8J7B - chains A and D of the 16 polymer chains in the assembly; structure by electron microscopy, 3.22 A resolution.

== Chain A ==
Protein: Photosystem I P700 chlorophyll a apoprotein A1
Source organism: Arabidopsis thaliana
Notes: EC 1.97.1.12
UniProt: P56766 (PSAA_ARATH); residues 1-750 here = UniProt positions 1-750
Chain sequence (750 residues; numbered 1 to 750; the number before each row is that of its first residue):
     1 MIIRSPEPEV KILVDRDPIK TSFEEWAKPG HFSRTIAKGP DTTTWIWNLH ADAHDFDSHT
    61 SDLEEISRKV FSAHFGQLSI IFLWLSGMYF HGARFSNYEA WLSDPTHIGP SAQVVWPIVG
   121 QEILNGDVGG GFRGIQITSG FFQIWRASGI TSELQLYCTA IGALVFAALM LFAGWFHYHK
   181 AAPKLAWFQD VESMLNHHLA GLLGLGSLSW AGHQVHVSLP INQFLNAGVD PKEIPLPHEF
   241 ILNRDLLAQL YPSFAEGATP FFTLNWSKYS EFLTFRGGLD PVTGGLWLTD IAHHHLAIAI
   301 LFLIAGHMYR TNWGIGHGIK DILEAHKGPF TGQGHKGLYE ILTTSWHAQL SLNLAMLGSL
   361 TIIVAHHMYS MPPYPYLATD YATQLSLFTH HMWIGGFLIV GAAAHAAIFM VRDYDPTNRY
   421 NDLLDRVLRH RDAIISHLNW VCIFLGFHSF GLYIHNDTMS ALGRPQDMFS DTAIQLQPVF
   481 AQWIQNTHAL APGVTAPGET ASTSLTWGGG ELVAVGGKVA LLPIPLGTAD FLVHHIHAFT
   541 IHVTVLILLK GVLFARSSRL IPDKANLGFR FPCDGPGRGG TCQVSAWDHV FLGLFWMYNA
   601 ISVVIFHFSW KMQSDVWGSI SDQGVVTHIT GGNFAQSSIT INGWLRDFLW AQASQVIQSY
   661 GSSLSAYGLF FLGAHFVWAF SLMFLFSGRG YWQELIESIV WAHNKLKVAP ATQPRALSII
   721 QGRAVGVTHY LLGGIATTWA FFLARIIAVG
Not modelled in the structure: 1-12, 750
Metal / ion sites: chlorophyll a Mg site 1 near Q121 (its only coordinating residue here); chlorophyll a Mg site 2 near T495 (its only coordinating residue here)
Ligand contacts:
  - beta-carotene (BCR), molecule 1: W84, G201, L202, L205, G206, S209
  - beta-carotene (BCR), molecule 2: L85, T159, G162, A163, F166, L205, L208, S209
  - beta-carotene (BCR), molecule 3: L208, F261, I300, L303, I304, H307
  - beta-carotene (BCR), molecule 4: F261, W266, I300
  - beta-carotene (BCR), molecule 5: L338, I341, L342, A348, S351, L352, A406, F409
  - beta-carotene (BCR), molecule 6: A355, M356, S359, I399, A403, A406, L548, L549, V552
  - beta-carotene (BCR), molecule 7: F670, G673, F676, V677, L732, I735, A736, W739
  - chlorophyll a isomer (CL0): F450, Y453, I536, F539, T540, Y598, N599, V603, F606, I641, W644, L649, A653, F671, H675, W678, Y730, T737, T738, F741
  - chlorophyll a (CLA), molecule 1: V14, F71, F75, F166, L169, M170, F172, A173, F176, H177, A181, P183, W187
  - chlorophyll a (CLA), molecule 2: I19, K20, T21, S22, F23, E25, W26, H31, K69, S72, G76, I80, L171, G174, W175, Y178, H179
  - chlorophyll a (CLA), molecule 3: W26, H31, F32, L49, H50, A53, H54, F56, A73, G76, Q77, I80
  - chlorophyll a (CLA), molecule 4: W26, P29, W45, I46, W47, L49, H50
  - chlorophyll a (CLA), molecule 5: T43, I46, W47, I699, V700, H703, V708, P710, P714, R715
  - chlorophyll a (CLA), molecule 6: W47, F680, F684, L717, Q721, V725, T728, H729, L732
  - chlorophyll a (CLA), molecule 7: H50, A51, D52, A53, H54, D55, H347, L350, L354, F397, L398, V400, G401, A404, H405, I408, R412, F569, R570, W587, L594
  - chlorophyll a (CLA), molecule 8: H54, Q77, I80, I81, W84, L357, I394, F397, L398
  - chlorophyll a (CLA), molecule 9: H54, F56, V70, A73, H74, Q77, L78, I81, F82, L85, F166, W346, H347, Q349, L350, N353, L354, L357
  - chlorophyll a (CLA), molecule 10: L63, S67, F188, Q189, V191, M194, L195, H198, I319, L323, Y339, L342, T343, T344, S345, W346, Q349, L352, N353, M356, L357
  - chlorophyll a (CLA), molecule 11: F71, H74, F75, L78, M170, W187, F188, D190, S193, M194, H197, H198, L202
  - chlorophyll a (CLA), molecule 12: L83, W84, S86, G87, M88, F90, H91, F95, Q113, V114, W116
  - chlorophyll a (CLA), molecule 13: W84, M88, A112, Q113, I135, Q136, I137, T138, S139, A666, Y667, F670, W739, L743
  - chlorophyll a (CLA), molecule 14: W84, L85, S139, G140, F141, I144, L203, L357, L360, T361, V364, M368, Y374, L387, H390, H391, I394
  - chlorophyll a (CLA), molecule 15: W84, M88, T138, S139, F141, S386, T389, H390, W393, I394, F397, F670, I735, W739
  - chlorophyll a (CLA), molecule 16: Y89, S148, G149, I150, Q155, T159, G206, S209, W210, G212, H213, H216, V217, P237, I241
  - chlorophyll a (CLA), molecule 17: Q113, V114, V115, W116, I118, V119, Q121, L124, I135, A666, L669
  - chlorophyll a (CLA), molecule 18: A147, L202, L203, G206, S207, W210, Q214, L288, I291, H294, H295, I298, F302, L360, I363, V364, H367, M368, P373, Y374
  - chlorophyll a (CLA), molecule 19: L154, Q155, C158, L236, H238, I241, L242
  - chlorophyll a (CLA), molecule 20: W187, D190, S193, H197, T311, N312, W313
  - chlorophyll a (CLA), molecule 21: L195, L199, L203, L301, F302, A305, M308, Y309, I319, I322, L352, M356, L424, V427, V552
  - chlorophyll a (CLA), molecule 22: N196, H197, A200, G201, L205, L303, H307, Y309, T311, W313, I315
  - chlorophyll a (CLA), molecule 23: L208, S209, A211, G212, V215, H216, I241, R244, F254, G257, A258, Y269, F272, L273, L296
  - chlorophyll a (CLA), molecule 24: F261, W266, S267, Y269, S270, L273, F275, H293, L296, A297, I300, I304, G498
  - chlorophyll a (CLA), molecule 25: F261, F262, T263, L264
  - chlorophyll a (CLA), molecule 26: T274, F275, G277, G278, L286, D290, I291, H293, H294, A297, I298, L301, H367, M371, E499, S502, T503
  - chlorophyll a (CLA), molecule 27: F275, V494, T495, A496, P497, G498, E499
  - chlorophyll a (CLA), molecule 28: I304, H307, M308, G316, H317
  - chlorophyll a (CLA), molecule 29: M308, H317, D321, I322, A325, H326
  - chlorophyll a (CLA), molecule 30: I322, L323, H326, H335, L338, L342, N421, L423, L424, V427
  - chlorophyll a (CLA), molecule 31: H326, K327, P329, F330
  - chlorophyll a (CLA), molecule 32: F330, T331, L423, R426, V427, R429, H430, I434, H437
  - chlorophyll a (CLA), molecule 33: M356, S359, L360, I363, H366, H367, S370, M371, T503, S504, T506, W507
  - chlorophyll a (CLA), molecule 34: I362, I363, H366, M392, G396, I399, I541, T544, V545, L548, M597, I601
  - chlorophyll a (CLA), molecule 35: H366, Y369, M392, F480, A481, I484, Q485, W507, I524, L526, H534, H537, V604, H607, F608, M612
  - chlorophyll a (CLA), molecule 36: A433, H437, W440
  - chlorophyll a (CLA), molecule 37: I434, L438, W440, V441, A538, I541, H542, V545
  - chlorophyll a (CLA), molecule 38: S436, N439, W440, I443
  - chlorophyll a (CLA), molecule 39: N439, C442, I443, G446, F447, F450, F539, L546, I547, L592, W596
  - chlorophyll a (CLA), molecule 40: W440, I443, F444, F447, H448
  - chlorophyll a (CLA), molecule 41: V441, F444, L445, Q477, P478, V479, F480, A481, F531, H534, H535, A538, H542
  - chlorophyll a (CLA), molecule 42: F447, H448, G451, L452, I454, H455, T458, M459, R464, D467, F469
  - chlorophyll a (CLA), molecule 43: F450, I454, D457, F539, F595, W596, N599, I641, L645, W678, Y730
  - chlorophyll a (CLA), molecule 44: T458, A461, L462
  - chlorophyll a (CLA), molecule 45: W483, I484, T487, H488, A491, T495, A496, E499, S502, T503, W507
  - chlorophyll a (CLA), molecule 46: L645, L649, W650
  - chlorophyll a (CLA), molecule 47: Y660, L669, L672, G673, H675, F676, W678, A679
  - chlorophyll a (CLA), molecule 48: F676, A679, F680, L682, M683, F686, S687, Y691, W692, L695
  - chlorophyll a (CLA), molecule 49: I699, A702, H703, L706, V708
  - chlorophyll a (CLA), molecule 50: W701, A702, K705, L706
  - phylloquinone (PQN): W47, M683, F684, S687, G688, R689, W692, A716, L717, S718, G722
  - 4Fe-4S cluster (SF4): C573, G575, P576, C582, I719, R723
Curated features (UniProtKB/Swiss-Prot):
  - binding site ([4Fe-4S] cluster): C573, C582
  - binding site (chlorophyll a'): H675
  - binding site (chlorophyll a): M683, Y691
  - binding site (phylloquinone): W692

== Chain D ==
Protein: Photosystem I reaction center subunit II-2, chloroplastic
Source organism: Arabidopsis thaliana
UniProt: Q9SA56 (PSAD2_ARATH); residue numbers follow UniProt; this construct covers 1-204
Chain sequence (204 residues; numbered 1 to 204; the number before each row is that of its first residue):
     1 MATQAAGIFS PAITTTTSAV KKLHLFSSSH RPKSLSFTKT AIRAEKTESS SAAPAVKEAP
    61 VGFTPPQLDP NTPSPIFAGS TGGLLRKAQV EEFYVITWNS PKEQIFEMPT GGAAIMREGP
   121 NLLKLARKEQ CLALGTRLRS KYKITYQFYR VFPNGEVQYL HPKDGVYPEK ANPGREGVGL
   181 NMRSIGKNVS PIEVKFTGKQ SYDL
Not modelled in the structure: 1-61
Curated features (UniProtKB/Swiss-Prot):
  - region: R137 to T145 (Ferredoxin and ferredoxin-oxidoreductase binding)
  - modified residue: T47 (Phosphothreonine)

== How chain A and chain D interact ==
Residue-residue contacts (24; chain A residue first):
  T417(A) with I105(D)
  D425(A) with G112(D); A113(D), hydrogen bond (side chain-backbone)
  R429(A) with F77(D); A78(D); G79(D), hydrogen bond (side chain-backbone); S80(D), hydrogen bond (backbone-side chain); T81(D), hydrogen bond (backbone-backbone)
  H430(A) with T81(D)
  R431(A) with T110(D)
  D432(A) with T81(D), hydrogen bond
  R556(A) with E107(D), salt bridge
  S557(A) with P109(D)
  R559(A) with T81(D), hydrogen bond (side chain-backbone); G82(D); G83(D), hydrogen bond (side chain-backbone); L85(D); R127(D), hydrogen bond (backbone-side chain)
  L560(A) with R127(D), hydrogen bond (backbone-side chain)
  P562(A) with R127(D); E129(D); Q130(D)
  R578(A) with R127(D); E129(D), salt bridge
Also at the interface, not in a pair above, chain A (13 interface residues in all): P416
Also at the interface, not in a pair above, chain D (18 interface residues in all): G111

== Overview ==
13 residues of chain A and 18 residues of chain D are in contact, with 9 hydrogen bonds and 2 salt bridges.
Among the polar pairs are R556(A)-E107(D), R578(A)-E129(D) and D425(A)-A113(D).
Chain A is Photosystem I P700 chlorophyll a apoprotein A1 and chain D is Photosystem I reaction center subunit
II-2, chloroplastic, both from Arabidopsis thaliana; the structure, Coordinates of Cryo-EM structure of the
Arabidopsis thaliana PSI in state 2 (PSI-ST2), was determined by electron microscopy (same publication as
8J7A).
